7B9V - chains I and M of the 50 polymer chains in the assembly; structure by electron microscopy, 2.80 A resolution.

# Chain I
Molecule: Branched intron and 3' exon of UBC4 pre-mRNA
Sequence (95 nucleotides; each row starts with the number of its first residue):
     1 GUAUGUCUAA AGUUAUGGCC ACGUUUCAAA UGCGUGCUUU UUUUUUAAAA CUUAUGCUCU
    61 UAUUUACUAA CAAAAUCAAC AUGCUAUUGA ACUAG
Not modelled in the structure: 18-54, 93-95
Ion coordination: Mg2+ site 1: G1, A70 (shared with 3 residues of chain 6); Mg2+ site 2: G1 (shared with 2 residues of chain 6; 1 residue of chain E)

# Chain M
Molecule: Pre-mRNA-splicing factor CWC2
From: Saccharomyces cerevisiae
UniProtKB: A0A6A5Q155 (A0A6A5Q155_YEASX); numbering as in UniProt (aligned over 1-339)
Amino-acid sequence (339 residues; numbered 1 to 339; the number before each row is that of its first residue):
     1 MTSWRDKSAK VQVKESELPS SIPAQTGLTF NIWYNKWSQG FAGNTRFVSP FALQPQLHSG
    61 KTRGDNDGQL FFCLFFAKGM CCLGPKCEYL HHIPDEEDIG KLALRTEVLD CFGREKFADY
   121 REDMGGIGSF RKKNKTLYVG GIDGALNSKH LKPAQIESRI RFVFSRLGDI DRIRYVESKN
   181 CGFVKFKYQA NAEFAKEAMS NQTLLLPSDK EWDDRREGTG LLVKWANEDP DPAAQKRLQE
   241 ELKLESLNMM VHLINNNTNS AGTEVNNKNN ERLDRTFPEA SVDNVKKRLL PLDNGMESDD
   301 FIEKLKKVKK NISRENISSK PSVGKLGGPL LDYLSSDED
Not modelled in the structure: 1-2, 258-339
Ion coordination: Zn2+: Cys-73, Cys-81, Cys-87, His-91

# Chain I / chain M interface
Pairs across the interface (31; chain I residue first):
  G12(I) / Arg-46(M)  salt bridge to the phosphate
  G12(I) / Asp-143(M)  base contact
  G12(I) / Thr-219(M)  hydrogen bond to the phosphate
  U13(I) / Tyr-138(M)  hydrogen bond to the phosphate
  U13(I) / Gly-140(M)  phosphate contact
  U13(I) / Gly-141(M)  hydrogen bond to the phosphate
  U13(I) / Lys-179(M)  hydrogen bond to the sugar
  U13(I) / Asn-180(M)  base contact
  U13(I) / Leu-222(M)  phosphate contact
  U14(I) / Asp-123(M)  base contact
  U14(I) / Met-124(M)  base contact
  U14(I) / Tyr-138(M)  stacking on the base
  U14(I) / Lys-179(M)  salt bridge to the phosphate
  U14(I) / Phe-183(M)  sugar contact
  U14(I) / Lys-224(M)  base contact
  U14(I) / Trp-225(M)  hydrogen bond to the base
  U14(I) / Ala-226(M)  base contact
  U14(I) / Asn-227(M)  hydrogen bond to the sugar
  A15(I) / Thr-136(M)  base contact
  A15(I) / Arg-174(M)  hydrogen bond to the phosphate
  A15(I) / Val-176(M)  sugar contact
  A15(I) / Lys-179(M)  phosphate contact
  A15(I) / Phe-183(M)  stacking on the base
  A15(I) / Ala-226(M)  base contact
  A15(I) / Asn-227(M)  hydrogen bond to the base
  A15(I) / Asp-229(M)  hydrogen bond to the sugar
  A15(I) / Pro-230(M)  phosphate contact
  A15(I) / Asp-231(M)  sugar contact
  U16(I) / Arg-174(M)  salt bridge to the phosphate
  U16(I) / Pro-230(M)  base contact
  U16(I) / Asp-231(M)  sugar contact
Also at the interface, not in a pair above, chain I (6 interface residues in all): A11
Also at the interface, not in a pair above, chain M (26 interface residues in all): Ser-178, Cys-181, Glu-228, Pro-232

# In short
6 residues of chain I and 26 residues of chain M are in contact; the contacts include 9 hydrogen bonds, 3 salt
bridges and 2 aromatic stacking contacts. Polar contacts include U14(I)/Trp-225(M), A15(I)/Asn-227(M) and
U13(I)/Lys-179(M). G1(I) and A70(I) coordinate Mg2+ site 1.
Here chain I is Branched intron and 3' exon of UBC4 pre-mRNA and chain M is Pre-mRNA-splicing factor CWC2
(Saccharomyces cerevisiae). Entry 7B9V (Yeast C complex spliceosome at 2.8 Angstrom resolution with Prp18/Slu7
bound) was determined by electron microscopy.
